2RS5 - chains 3 and 4 of the 4 polymer chains in the assembly; structure by X-ray diffraction, 3.00 A resolution.

[Chain 3]
Protein: Human rhinovirus 14 coat protein (subunit VP3)
Organism: Human rhinovirus 14
Reference sequence: P03303 (POLG_HRV14); residues 1-236 here correspond to UniProt positions 331-566 (UniProt number = residue number + 330)
Chain sequence (236 residues; row label = number of the first residue in the row):
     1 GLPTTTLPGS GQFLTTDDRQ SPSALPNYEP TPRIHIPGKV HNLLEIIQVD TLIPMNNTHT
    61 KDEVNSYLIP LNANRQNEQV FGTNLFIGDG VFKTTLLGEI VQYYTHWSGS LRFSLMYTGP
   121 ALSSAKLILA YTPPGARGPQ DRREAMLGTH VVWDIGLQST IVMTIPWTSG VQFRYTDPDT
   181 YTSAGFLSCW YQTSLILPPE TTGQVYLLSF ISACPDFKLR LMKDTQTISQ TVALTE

[Chain 4]
Protein: Human rhinovirus 14 coat protein (subunit VP4)
Organism: Human rhinovirus 14
Reference sequence: P03303 (POLG_HRV14); residues 1-68 here = UniProt positions 1-68
Chain sequence (68 residues; each row starts with the number of its first residue):
     1 GAQVSTQKSG SHENQNILTN GSNQTFTVIN YYKDAASTSS AGQSLSMDPS KFTEPVKDLM
    61 LKGAPALN
Unresolved in the structure: 1-28

[How chain 3 and chain 4 interact]
Residue-residue contacts (32):
  Asp18(3) - Ser39(4)
  Asp18(3) - Ser40(4)  hydrogen bond (side chain-backbone)
  Arg19(3) - Ser39(4)
  Gln20(3) - Ile29(4)
  Gln20(3) - Asn30(4)  hydrogen bond
  Gln20(3) - Tyr31(4)
  Gln20(3) - Tyr32(4)
  Gln20(3) - Ser37(4)
  Ser21(3) - Tyr32(4)
  Ser21(3) - Ser37(4)  hydrogen bond (backbone-side chain)
  Pro22(3) - Tyr32(4)
  Ser23(3) - Asp34(4)
  Ser23(3) - Ser37(4)
  Pro26(3) - Asp34(4)
  Asn27(3) - Asp34(4)  hydrogen bond (backbone-side chain)
  Gly38(3) - Phe52(4)
  Lys39(3) - Lys51(4)  hydrogen bond (backbone-side chain)
  Lys39(3) - Phe52(4)
  Val40(3) - Phe52(4)  hydrophobic
  His41(3) - Ser44(4)
  His41(3) - Ser46(4)
  His41(3) - Met47(4)
  Asn42(3) - Met47(4)
  Glu45(3) - Met47(4)
  Glu45(3) - Asp48(4)  hydrogen bond (side chain-backbone)
  Glu45(3) - Pro49(4)
  Gln48(3) - Thr53(4)
  Val49(3) - Phe52(4)  hydrophobic
  Val49(3) - Thr53(4)
  Gln158(3) - Pro65(4)
  Gln158(3) - Ala66(4)  hydrogen bond (side chain-backbone)
  Gln158(3) - Leu67(4)  hydrogen bond (side chain-backbone)
Interface residues without a listed pair, chain 3 (20 interface residues in all): Leu25, Leu44, Leu157
Interface residues without a listed pair, chain 4 (21 interface residues in all): Thr38, Gln43

[Summary]
Chain 3 and chain 4 form an interface of 20 and 21 residues respectively; the contacts include 8 hydrogen
bonds. Polar pairs include Asp18(3)-Ser40(4), Gln20(3)-Asn30(4) and Ser21(3)-Ser37(4).
Chain 3 is Human rhinovirus 14 coat protein (subunit VP3) and chain 4 is Human rhinovirus 14 coat protein
(subunit VP4), both from Human rhinovirus 14; the structure, Structural analysis of antiviral agents that
interact with the capsid of human rhinoviruses, was determined by X-ray diffraction, deposited together with
1R08, 2R04, 2R06, 2R07, 2RM2, 2RR1, 2RS1 and 2RS3.
